PDB entry 9F76 | electron microscopy, 3.10 A resolution | chain A

== Chain A ==
Protein: Mediator of RNA polymerase II transcription subunit 23
Organism: Homo sapiens
UniProt: Q9ULK4 (MED23_HUMAN); residue numbers follow UniProt; this construct covers 1-1368
Chain sequence (1382 residues; numbered 1 to 1382; the number before each row is that of its first residue):
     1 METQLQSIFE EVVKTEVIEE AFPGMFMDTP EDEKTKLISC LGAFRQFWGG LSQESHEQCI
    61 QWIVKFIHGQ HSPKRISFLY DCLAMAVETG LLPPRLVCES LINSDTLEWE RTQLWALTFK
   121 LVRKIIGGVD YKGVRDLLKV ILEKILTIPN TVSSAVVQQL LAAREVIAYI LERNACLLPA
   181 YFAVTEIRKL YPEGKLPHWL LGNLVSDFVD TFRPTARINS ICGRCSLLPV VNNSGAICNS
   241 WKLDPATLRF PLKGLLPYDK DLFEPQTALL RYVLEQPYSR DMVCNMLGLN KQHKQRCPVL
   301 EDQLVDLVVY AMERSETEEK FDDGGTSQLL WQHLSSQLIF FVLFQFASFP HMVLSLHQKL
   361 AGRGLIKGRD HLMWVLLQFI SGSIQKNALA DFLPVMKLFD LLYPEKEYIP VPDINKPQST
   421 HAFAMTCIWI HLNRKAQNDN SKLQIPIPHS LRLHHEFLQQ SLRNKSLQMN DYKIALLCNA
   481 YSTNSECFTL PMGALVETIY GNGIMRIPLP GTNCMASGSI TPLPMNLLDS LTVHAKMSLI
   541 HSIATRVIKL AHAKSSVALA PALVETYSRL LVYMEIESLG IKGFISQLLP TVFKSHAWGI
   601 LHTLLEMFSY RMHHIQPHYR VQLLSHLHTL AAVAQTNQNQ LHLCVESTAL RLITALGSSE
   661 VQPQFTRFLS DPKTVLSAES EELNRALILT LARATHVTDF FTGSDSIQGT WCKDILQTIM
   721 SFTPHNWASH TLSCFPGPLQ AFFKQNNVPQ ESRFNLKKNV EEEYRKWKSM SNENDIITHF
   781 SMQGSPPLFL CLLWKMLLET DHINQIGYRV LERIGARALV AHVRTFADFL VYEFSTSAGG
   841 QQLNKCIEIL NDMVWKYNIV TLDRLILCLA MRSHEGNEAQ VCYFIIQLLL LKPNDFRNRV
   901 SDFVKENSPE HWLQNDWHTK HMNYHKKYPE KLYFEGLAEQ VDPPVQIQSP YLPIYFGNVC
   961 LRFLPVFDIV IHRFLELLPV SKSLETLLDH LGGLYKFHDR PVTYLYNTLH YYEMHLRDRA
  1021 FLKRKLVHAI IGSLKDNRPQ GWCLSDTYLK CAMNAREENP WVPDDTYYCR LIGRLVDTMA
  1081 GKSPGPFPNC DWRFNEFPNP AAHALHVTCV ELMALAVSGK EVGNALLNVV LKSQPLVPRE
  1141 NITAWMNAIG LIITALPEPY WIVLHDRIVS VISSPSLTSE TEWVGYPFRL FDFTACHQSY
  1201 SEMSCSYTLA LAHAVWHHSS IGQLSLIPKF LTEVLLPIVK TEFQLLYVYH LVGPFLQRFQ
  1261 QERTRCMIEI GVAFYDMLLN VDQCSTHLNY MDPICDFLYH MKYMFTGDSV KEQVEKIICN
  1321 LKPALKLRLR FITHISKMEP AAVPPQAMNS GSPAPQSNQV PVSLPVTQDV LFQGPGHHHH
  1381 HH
Unresolved in the structure: 1-53, 233-238, 318-326, 1053-1060, 1335-1382
Differences from the reference sequence: expression tag (1369-1382)
UniProt features mapped onto this chain:
  - natural variant: Arg611 (R611Q: In MRT18)
Reported in the primary citation:
  - mutagenesis - G382F: abolished signaling in response to GAL4-Elk-18P (308-428)
  - mutagenesis - G382F: unchanged signaling in response to E1A CR3 activation domain
  - mutagenesis - G382F: decreased signaling in response to serum induction of EGR1

== In short ==
From the paper: G382F abolishes signaling in response to GAL4-Elk-18P (308-428); G382F reduces signaling in
response to serum induction of EGR1.
Chain A is Mediator of RNA polymerase II transcription subunit 23 (Homo sapiens); the structure, CryoEM
structure of human Mediator subunit Med23, was determined by electron microscopy (same publication as 9F6Y).
